5O5B - chains 2 and 3 of the 4 polymer chains in the assembly; structure by electron microscopy, 3.60 A resolution.

== Chain 2 ==
Molecule: Capsid proteins, VP2
From: Human poliovirus 3
Reference sequence: Q84895 (Q84895_9ENTO); residues 1-271 here correspond to UniProt positions 70-340 (UniProt number = residue number + 69)
Sequence (271 residues; numbered 1 to 271; the number before each row is that of its first residue):
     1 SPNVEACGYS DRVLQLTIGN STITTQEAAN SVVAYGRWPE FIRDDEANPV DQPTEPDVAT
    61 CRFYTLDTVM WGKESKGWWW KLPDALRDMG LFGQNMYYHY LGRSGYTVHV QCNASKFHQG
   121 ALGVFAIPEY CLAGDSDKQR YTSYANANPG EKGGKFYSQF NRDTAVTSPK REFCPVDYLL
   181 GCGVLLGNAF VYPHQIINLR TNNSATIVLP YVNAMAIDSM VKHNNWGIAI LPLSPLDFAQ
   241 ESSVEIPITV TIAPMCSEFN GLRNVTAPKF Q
Not modelled in the structure: 1-11
Construct notes: engineered mutation Ile18 (Leu87 in Q84895), Met215 (Leu284 in Q84895), Glu241 (Asp310 in Q84895)
Reported in the primary citation:
  - conformationally variable residues (order/disorder transition): Ser1 to Asp11

== Chain 3 ==
Molecule: Capsid proteins, VP3
From: Human poliovirus 3
Reference sequence: Q84895 (Q84895_9ENTO); residues 1-238 here correspond to UniProt positions 341-578 (UniProt number = residue number + 340)
Sequence (238 residues; row label = number of the first residue in the row):
     1 GLPVLNTPGS NQYLTSDNYQ SPCAIPEFDV TPPIDIPGEV KNMMELAEID TMIPLNLENT
    61 KRNTMDMYRV TLSDSADLSQ PILCFSLSPA SDPRLSHTML GEVLNYYTHW AGSLKFTFLF
   121 CGSMMATGKI LVAYAPPGAQ PPTSRKEAML GTHVIWDLGL QSSCTMVVPW ISNVTYRQTT
   181 QDSFTEGGYI SMFYQTRIVV PLSTPKSMSM LGFVSACNDF SVRLLRDTTH ISQSALPQ
Not modelled in the structure: 236-238
Construct notes: engineered mutation Tyr19 (His359 in Q84895), Phe85 (Leu425 in Q84895)

== How chain 2 and chain 3 interact ==
Residue-residue contacts (61):
  Tyr35(2) with Gly38(3)
  Arg37(2) with Pro37(3)
  Lys116(2) with Ser123(3); Met124(3), hydrogen bond (backbone-backbone); Met125(3)
  Phe117(2) with Met125(3), hydrophobic; Ser203(3); Pro205(3)
  His118(2) with Ser123(3)
  Gln119(2) with Cys121(3); Gly122(3); Ser123(3); Pro205(3); Ser207(3), hydrogen bond (side chain-backbone); Met208(3)
  Gly120(2) with Cys121(3)
  Asp177(2) with Met65(3)
  Tyr178(2) with Asn63(3), hydrogen bond (side chain-backbone)
  Leu185(2) with Met67(3), hydrophobic; Tyr68(3)
  Leu186(2) with Met65(3), hydrophobic; Tyr68(3), hydrogen bond (backbone-side chain)
  Gly187(2) with Thr51(3); Met52(3), hydrogen bond (backbone-backbone); Tyr68(3), hydrogen bond (backbone-side chain)
  Asn188(2) with His97(3), hydrogen bond (side chain-backbone); Thr98(3); Met99(3), hydrogen bond (side chain-backbone)
  Phe190(2) with Ile49(3); Asp50(3); Thr51(3); Met52(3), hydrophobic; Phe213(3), hydrophobic
  Val191(2) with Ile49(3), hydrophobic; Met99(3), hydrophobic
  Asn198(2) with Phe120(3), hydrogen bond (side chain-backbone); Cys121(3)
  Arg200(2) with Phe120(3); Gly122(3); Ser123(3), hydrogen bond (side chain-backbone); Met124(3); Ala126(3), hydrogen bond (side chain-backbone); Leu158(3), hydrogen bond (side chain-backbone); Gly159(3); Gln161(3); Ser162(3)
  Thr201(2) with Ser162(3)
  Val212(2) with Pro37(3), hydrophobic
  Asn213(2) with Ile36(3)
  Ala214(2) with Ile34(3)
  Met215(2) with Ile34(3)
  Pro232(2) with Met65(3)
  Leu233(2) with Arg69(3), hydrogen bond (backbone-side chain)
  Ser234(2) with Arg69(3); Cys121(3); Ser209(3)
  Pro235(2) with Arg69(3)
  Asp237(2) with Pro205(3)
  Phe238(2) with Pro205(3)
  Ala239(2) with Ser203(3); Pro205(3)
Also at the interface, not in a pair above, chain 2 (34 interface residues in all): Ala121, Ile196, Tyr211, Ala216, Gln240
Also at the interface, not in a pair above, chain 3 (38 interface residues in all): Asp35, Thr64, Glu102, Leu119, Thr204

== Overview ==
Chain 2 and chain 3 form an interface of 34 and 38 residues respectively; the contacts include 13 hydrogen
bonds. Polar contacts include Gln119(2)-Ser207(3), Tyr178(2)-Asn63(3) and Leu186(2)-Tyr68(3). From the paper:
conformational variability at Ser1(2).
Chain 2 is Capsid proteins, VP2 and chain 3 is Capsid proteins, VP3, both from Human poliovirus 3; the
structure, Poliovirus type 3 (strain Saukett) stabilized virus-like particle, was determined by electron
microscopy together with 5O5P from the same study.
